Entry 8GAM (electron microscopy, 3.46 A resolution); this record covers chains K and N of the 15 polymer chains in the assembly.

== Chain K ==
Molecule: crRNA
Sequence (43 nucleotides; row label = number of the first residue in the row):
     1 GUUGAAACAG GGUCAGCUUG CCGUAGGUGG CAUCGCCCUC GUC

== Chain N ==
Name: Cas5
Source organism: Neisseria lactamica
UniProt: D0W8X4 (D0W8X4_NEILA); residues 2-206 here = UniProt positions 2-206
Sequence (205 residues; each row starts with the number of its first residue):
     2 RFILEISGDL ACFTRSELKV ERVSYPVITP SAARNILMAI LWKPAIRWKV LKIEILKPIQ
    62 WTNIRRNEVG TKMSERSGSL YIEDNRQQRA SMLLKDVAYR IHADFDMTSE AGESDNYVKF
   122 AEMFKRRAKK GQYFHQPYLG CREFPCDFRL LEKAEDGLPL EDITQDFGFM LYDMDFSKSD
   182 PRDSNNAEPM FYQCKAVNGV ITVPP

== Chain K / chain N interface ==
Residue-residue contacts - 32 pairs, chain K then chain N:
  G1(K) - Met39(N)  hydrogen bond to the base
  G1(K) - Trp43(N)  hydrogen bond to the base
  G1(K) - Pro45(N)  sugar contact
  G1(K) - Phe135(N)  stacking on the base
  U2(K) - Trp43(N)  base contact
  U2(K) - Arg183(N)  salt bridge to the phosphate
  U3(K) - Asn36(N)  hydrogen bond to the sugar
  U3(K) - Met39(N)  base contact
  U3(K) - Phe177(N)  base contact
  G4(K) - His136(N)  phosphate contact
  G4(K) - Tyr139(N)  phosphate contact
  G4(K) - Gly141(N)  hydrogen bond to the sugar
  G4(K) - Cys142(N)  hydrogen bond to the sugar
  G4(K) - Arg143(N)  hydrogen bond to the phosphate
  A5(K) - Arg23(N)  salt bridge to the phosphate
  A5(K) - Arg143(N)  hydrogen bond to the phosphate
  A6(K) - Thr72(N)  base contact
  A6(K) - Lys73(N)  base contact
  A6(K) - Met74(N)  sugar contact
  A7(K) - Arg23(N)  base contact
  A7(K) - Arg67(N)  base contact
  A7(K) - Asn68(N)  hydrogen bond to the sugar
  A7(K) - Glu69(N)  hydrogen bond to the base
  A7(K) - Val70(N)  hydrogen bond to the base
  A7(K) - Arg90(N)  base contact
  A7(K) - Glu144(N)  base contact
  C8(K) - Asn68(N)  hydrogen bond to the sugar
  C8(K) - Ile83(N)  phosphate contact
  A9(K) - Arg67(N)  phosphate contact
  A9(K) - Asn68(N)  hydrogen bond to the phosphate
  A9(K) - Arg87(N)  base contact
  A9(K) - Gln89(N)  base contact
Also at the interface, not in a pair above, chain N (33 interface residues in all): Lys20, Leu42, Glu84, Glu111, Arg128, Met175, Pro182, Asp184

== Summary ==
Chain K and chain N form an interface of 9 and 33 residues respectively, with 12 hydrogen bonds, 2 salt
bridges and 1 aromatic stacking contact. Among the polar pairs are G1(K)-Met39(N), G1(K)-Trp43(N) and
A7(K)-Glu69(N).
Chain K is crRNA and chain N is Cas5 (Neisseria lactamica); the structure, Exploiting Activation and
Inactivation Mechanisms in Type I-C CRISPR-Cas3 for Genome Editing Applications, was determined by electron
microscopy together with 8G9S, 8G9T, 8G9U, 8GAF and 8GAN from the same study.
